3H9G - chains A and E of the 4 polymer chains in the assembly; structure by X-ray diffraction, 2.20 A resolution.

== Chain A ==
Molecule: MccB protein
Source organism: Escherichia coli
UniProt: Q47506 (Q47506_ECOLX); residues 1-350 here = UniProt positions 1-350
Sequence (353 residues; row label = number of the first residue in the row; numbers below 1 keep their minus sign (Gly-2 is residue -2)):
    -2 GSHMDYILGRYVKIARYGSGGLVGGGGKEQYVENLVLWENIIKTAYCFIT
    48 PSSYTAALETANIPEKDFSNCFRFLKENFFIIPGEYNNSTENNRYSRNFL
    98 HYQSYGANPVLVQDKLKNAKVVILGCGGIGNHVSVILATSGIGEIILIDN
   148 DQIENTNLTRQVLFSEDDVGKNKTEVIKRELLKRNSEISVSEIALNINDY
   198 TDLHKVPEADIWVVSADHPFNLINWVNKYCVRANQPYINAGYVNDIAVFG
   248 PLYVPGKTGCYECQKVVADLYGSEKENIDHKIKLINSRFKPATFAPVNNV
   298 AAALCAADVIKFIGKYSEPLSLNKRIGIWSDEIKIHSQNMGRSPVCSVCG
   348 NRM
Disordered / not traced: -2 to 0, 87-88, 349-350
Construct notes: expression tag (-2 to 0)
Metal / ion sites: Zn2+: Cys257, Cys260, Cys343, Cys346

== Chain E ==
Molecule: Microcin C7 analog
Notes: engineered mutation(s): ASN 7 to XSN, Iso asparagine
UniProt: Q47505 (MCCC7_ECOLX); residue numbers follow UniProt; this construct covers 1-7
Sequence (7 residues; row label = number of the first residue in the row):
     1 MRTGNAN
Modified / non-standard residues: Asn7 (l-alpha-asparagine; XSN)
Swiss-Prot annotation at these positions:
  - modified residue: Met1 (N-formylmethionine)

== Chain A / chain E interface ==
Residue-residue contacts (30; chain A residue first):
  Asp214(A) - Asn7(E)
  Phe217(A) - Asn5(E)  hydrogen bond (backbone-side chain)
  Asn218(A) - Asn5(E)
  Ile220(A) - Asn5(E)
  Asn221(A) - Asn5(E)  hydrogen bond
  Gly238(A) - Asn7(E)
  Tyr239(A) - Ala6(E)
  Tyr239(A) - Asn7(E)  hydrogen bond (backbone-backbone)
  Val240(A) - Met1(E)
  Val240(A) - Asn5(E)
  Tyr258(A) - Asn5(E)  hydrogen bond
  Val263(A) - Arg2(E)
  Val264(A) - Met1(E)
  Val264(A) - Arg2(E)
  Val264(A) - Gly4(E)
  Val264(A) - Asn5(E)
  Ala265(A) - Arg2(E)  hydrogen bond (backbone-backbone)
  Ala265(A) - Gly4(E)  hydrogen bond (backbone-backbone)
  Leu267(A) - Thr3(E)
  Leu267(A) - Gly4(E)
  Phe286(A) - Asn7(E)
  Pro288(A) - Asn7(E)
  Arg322(A) - Met1(E)  hydrogen bond (side chain-backbone)
  Arg322(A) - Asn5(E)
  Arg322(A) - Ala6(E)
  Ile323(A) - Met1(E)
  Gly324(A) - Met1(E)
  His333(A) - Met1(E)
  Gln335(A) - Met1(E)  hydrogen bond (side chain-backbone)
  Gln335(A) - Arg2(E)
Other interface residues (no listed pair), chain A (23 interface residues in all): Ile243, Val245, Trp326

== In short ==
Chain A and chain E form an interface of 23 and 7 residues respectively; the contacts include 8 hydrogen
bonds. Polar pairs include Phe217(A)-Asn5(E), Asn221(A)-Asn5(E) and Tyr258(A)-Asn5(E). Cys257(A), Cys260(A),
Cys343(A) and Cys346(A) coordinate Zn2+.
Chain A is MccB protein (Escherichia coli) and chain E is Microcin C7 analog; the structure, Crystal structure
of E. coli MccB + MccA-N7isoASN, was determined by X-ray diffraction, deposited together with 3H5A, 3H5N,
3H5R, 3H9J and 3H9Q.
